PDB entry 4PRB | X-ray diffraction, 1.75 A resolution | chains A and C of the 3 polymer chains in the assembly

== Chain A ==
Protein: MHC class I antigen
Source organism: Homo sapiens
UniProtKB: C5MK56 (C5MK56_HUMAN); residues 1-276 here correspond to UniProt positions 25-300 (UniProt number = residue number + 24)
Chain sequence (276 residues; row label = number of the first residue in the row):
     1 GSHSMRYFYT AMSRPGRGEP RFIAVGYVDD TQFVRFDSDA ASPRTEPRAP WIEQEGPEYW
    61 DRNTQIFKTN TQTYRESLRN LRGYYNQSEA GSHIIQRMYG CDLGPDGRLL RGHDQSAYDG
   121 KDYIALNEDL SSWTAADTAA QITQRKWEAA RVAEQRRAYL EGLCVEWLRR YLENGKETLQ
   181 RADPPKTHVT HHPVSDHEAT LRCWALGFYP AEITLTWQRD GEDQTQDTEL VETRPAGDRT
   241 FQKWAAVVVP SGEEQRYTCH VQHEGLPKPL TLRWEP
Disulfide bonds: C101-C164, C203-C259

== Chain C ==
Protein: Epstein-Barr nuclear antigen 1
UniProtKB: Q1HVF7 (EBNA1_EBVA8); residues 1-11 here correspond to UniProt positions 407-417 (UniProt number = residue number + 406)
Chain sequence (11 residues; numbered 1 to 11; the number before each row is that of its first residue):
     1 HPVAEADYFE Y

== Chain A / chain C interface ==
Pairs across the interface - 45 pairs, chain A then chain C:
  M5(A) - H1(C)
  Y7(A) - H1(C)  hydrogen bond (side chain-backbone)
  Y7(A) - P2(C)
  Y9(A) - P2(C)
  Y59(A) - H1(C)
  R62(A) - H1(C)
  R62(A) - A4(C)
  N63(A) - H1(C)
  N63(A) - P2(C)
  I66(A) - H1(C)
  I66(A) - V3(C)
  I66(A) - A4(C)  hydrophobic
  F67(A) - P2(C)  hydrophobic
  N70(A) - E5(C)
  T73(A) - F9(C)
  Y74(A) - Y11(C)  hydrogen bond
  E76(A) - E10(C)
  S77(A) - E10(C)
  S77(A) - Y11(C)  hydrogen bond (side chain-backbone)
  N80(A) - E10(C)
  N80(A) - Y11(C)
  L81(A) - Y11(C)  hydrophobic
  Y84(A) - Y11(C)  hydrogen bond (side chain-backbone)
  R97(A) - V3(C)
  R97(A) - E5(C)  salt bridge
  R97(A) - Y11(C)
  Y99(A) - P2(C)
  Y99(A) - V3(C)  hydrogen bond (side chain-backbone)
  S116(A) - Y11(C)  hydrogen bond
  T143(A) - Y11(C)  hydrogen bond (side chain-backbone)
  K146(A) - E10(C)  salt bridge
  K146(A) - Y11(C)  hydrogen bond (side chain-backbone)
  W147(A) - F9(C)
  W147(A) - E10(C)  hydrogen bond (side chain-backbone)
  W147(A) - Y11(C)  hydrophobic
  Q155(A) - V3(C)
  Q155(A) - A4(C)  hydrogen bond (side chain-backbone)
  Q155(A) - A6(C)
  R156(A) - E5(C)  salt bridge
  R156(A) - F9(C)
  Y159(A) - H1(C)  hydrogen bond (side chain-backbone)
  Y159(A) - P2(C)
  Y159(A) - V3(C)  hydrophobic
  W167(A) - H1(C)
  Y171(A) - H1(C)  hydrogen bond (side chain-backbone)
Also at the interface, not in a pair above, chain A (29 interface residues in all): I95, Y123

== Overview ==
The interface between chain A and chain C involves 29 residues on one side and 9 on the other, with 12
hydrogen bonds and 3 salt bridges. Among the polar pairs are R97(A)-E5(C), K146(A)-E10(C) and R156(A)-E5(C).
Chain A is MHC class I antigen (Homo sapiens) and chain C is Epstein-Barr nuclear antigen 1; the structure,
Crystal structure of a HLA-B*35:08-HPVG-A4, was determined by X-ray diffraction together with 4PR5, 4PRA,
4PRD, 4PRE, 4PRH, 4PRI, 4PRN and 4PRP from the same study.
